8ZCJ - chains C and D of the 6 polymer chains in the assembly; structure by electron microscopy, 3.09 A resolution.

Chain C:
Name: Guanine nucleotide-binding protein G(I)/G(S)/G(T) subunit beta-1
Source organism: Rattus norvegicus
UniProtKB: P54311 (GBB1_RAT); residues 2-340 here = UniProt positions 2-340
Sequence (377 residues; numbered -10 to 366; the number before each row is that of its first residue; numbers below 1 keep their minus sign (Met-10 is residue -10)):
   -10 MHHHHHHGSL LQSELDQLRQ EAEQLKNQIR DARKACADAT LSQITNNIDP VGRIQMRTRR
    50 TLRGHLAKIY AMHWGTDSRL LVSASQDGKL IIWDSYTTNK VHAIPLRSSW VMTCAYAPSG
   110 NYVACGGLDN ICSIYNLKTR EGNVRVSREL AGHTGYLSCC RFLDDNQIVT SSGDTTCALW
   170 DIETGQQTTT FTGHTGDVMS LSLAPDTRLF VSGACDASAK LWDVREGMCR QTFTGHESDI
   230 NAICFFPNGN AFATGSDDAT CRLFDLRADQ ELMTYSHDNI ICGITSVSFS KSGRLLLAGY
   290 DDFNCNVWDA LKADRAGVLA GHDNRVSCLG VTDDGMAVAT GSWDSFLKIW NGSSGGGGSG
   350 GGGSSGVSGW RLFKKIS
Disordered / not traced: -10 to 2, 344-366
Sequence notes: initiating methionine (-10); expression tag (-9 to 1, 341-366)
Disulfides: Cys103-Cys114, Cys121-Cys149
Curated features (UniProtKB/Swiss-Prot):
  - modified residue: Ser2 (N-acetylserine), His266 (Phosphohistidine)

Chain D:
Name: Guanine nucleotide-binding protein G(I)/G(S)/G(O) subunit gamma-2
Source organism: Bos taurus
UniProtKB: P63212 (GBG2_BOVIN); numbering as in UniProt (aligned over 1-71)
Sequence (71 residues; numbered 1 to 71; the number before each row is that of its first residue):
     1 MASNNTASIA QARKLVEQLK MEANIDRIKV SKAAADLMAY CEAHAKEDPL LTPVPASENP
    61 FREKKFFCAI L
Disordered / not traced: 1-13, 64-71
Curated features (UniProtKB/Swiss-Prot):
  - modified residue: Ala2 (N-acetylalanine), Cys68 (Cysteine methyl ester)
  - lipidation: Cys68 (S-geranylgeranyl cysteine)

Chain C / chain D interface:
Pairs across the interface (33):
  Ile18(C) - Lys20(D)
  Cys25(C) - Ile28(D)
  Cys25(C) - Lys29(D)
  Ala28(C) - Ser31(D)
  Arg48(C) - Phe61(D)
  Arg48(C) - Glu63(D)
  Arg49(C) - Pro60(D)
  Arg49(C) - Phe61(D)  hydrogen bond (side chain-backbone)
  Arg49(C) - Arg62(D)
  Arg49(C) - Glu63(D)
  Ser84(C) - Phe61(D)
  Tyr85(C) - Pro60(D)  hydrophobic
  Arg219(C) - Glu22(D)
  Gln220(C) - Ala23(D)
  Asn237(C) - Tyr40(D)
  Lys280(C) - His44(D)
  Ser281(C) - Tyr40(D)
  Ser281(C) - His44(D)
  Ser281(C) - Asp48(D)
  Ser281(C) - Leu51(D)
  Gly282(C) - Leu37(D)
  Arg283(C) - Leu51(D)
  Leu284(C) - Leu50(D)  hydrophobic
  Asp323(C) - Glu47(D)
  Asp323(C) - Pro49(D)
  Gly324(C) - Pro49(D)
  Gly324(C) - Leu50(D)
  Met325(C) - Pro49(D)  hydrophobic
  Met325(C) - Pro60(D)  hydrophobic
  Ala326(C) - Phe61(D)  hydrophobic
  Ile338(C) - Phe61(D)  hydrophobic
  Asn340(C) - Asn59(D)  hydrogen bond
  Ser343(C) - Pro53(D)
Other interface residues (no listed pair), chain C (28 interface residues in all): Leu14, Ala26, Val40, Arg46, Phe235, Gly341
Other interface residues (no listed pair), chain D (22 interface residues in all): Val30, Val54

Overview:
The interface between chain C and chain D involves 28 residues on one side and 22 on the other; the contacts
include 2 hydrogen bonds. Polar contacts include Arg49(C)-Phe61(D) and Asn340(C)-Asn59(D).
Here chain C is Guanine nucleotide-binding protein G(I)/G(S)/G(T) subunit beta-1 (Rattus norvegicus) and chain
D is Guanine nucleotide-binding protein G(I)/G(S)/G(O) subunit gamma-2 (Bos taurus). Entry 8ZCJ (Cryo-EM
structure of the pasireotide-bound SSTR5-Gi complex) was determined by electron microscopy, deposited together
with 8ZBE.
